6ZY3 - chains A and H of the 12 polymer chains in the assembly; structure by electron microscopy, 3.30 A resolution.

[Chain A]
Name: YrbD protein
From: Escherichia coli B185
UniProtKB: D6IEA5 (D6IEA5_ECOLX); numbering as in UniProt (aligned over 1-183)
Chain sequence (183 residues; numbered 1 to 183; the number before each row is that of its first residue):
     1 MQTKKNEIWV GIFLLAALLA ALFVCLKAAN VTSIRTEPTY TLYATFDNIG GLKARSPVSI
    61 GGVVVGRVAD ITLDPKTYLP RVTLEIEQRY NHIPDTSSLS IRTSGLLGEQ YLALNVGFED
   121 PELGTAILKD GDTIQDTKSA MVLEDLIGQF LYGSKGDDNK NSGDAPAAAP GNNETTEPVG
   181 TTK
Not modelled in the structure: 1, 34-35, 119-123, 153-183
From the paper describing this entry:
  - mutagenesis - L143E, I147E, Y152E: decreased growth in response to chlorpromazine
  - mutagenesis - I147E: decreased stability in response to SDS
  - mutagenesis - F150E: unchanged growth in response to cellular survivability

[Chain H]
Name: Uncharacterized protein
From: Escherichia coli 2.3916
UniProtKB: I2X585 (I2X585_ECOLX); numbering as in UniProt (aligned over 1-260)
Chain sequence (260 residues; each row starts with the number of its first residue):
     1 MLLNALASLG HKGIKTLRTF GRAGLMLFNA LVGKPEFRKH APLLVRQLYN VGVLSMLIIV
    61 VSGVFIGMVL GLQGYLVLTT YSAETSLGML VALSLLRELG PVVAALLFAG RAGSALTAEI
   121 GLMRATEQLS SMEMMAVDPL RRVISPRFWA GVISLPLLTV IFVAVGIWGG SLVGVSWKGI
   181 DSGFFWSAMQ NAVDWRMDLV NCLIKSVVFA ITVTWISLFN GYDAIPTSAG ISRATTRTVV
   241 HSSLAVLGLD FVLTALMFGN
Not modelled in the structure: 1, 260
From the paper describing this entry:
  - binding site for the ligand PEE: Leu70, Val77, Tyr81, Met89, Leu93, Glu98, Leu99
  - mutagenesis - E98R: decreased growth in response to chlorpromazine

[Interface between chain A and chain H]
Contacting residue pairs (30):
  Lys5(A) with Tyr49(H), hydrogen bond
  Glu7(A) with Val45(H)
  Trp9(A) with Tyr49(H), hydrophobic; Val53(H)
  Val10(A) with Val45(H)
  Phe13(A) with Gly52(H); Val53(H), hydrophobic; Met56(H), hydrophobic; Leu157(H), hydrophobic; Leu158(H), hydrophobic
  Leu14(A) with Leu157(H), hydrophobic
  Ala17(A) with Leu157(H)
  Ala20(A) with Val160(H); Ile161(H), hydrophobic; Ala164(H)
  Phe23(A) with Ala164(H), hydrophobic; Ile167(H), hydrophobic; Trp186(H), hydrophobic
  Val24(A) with Leu199(H), hydrophobic
  Leu26(A) with Gln190(H)
  Lys27(A) with Trp186(H); Met189(H); Gln190(H)
  Ala28(A) with Met189(H); Gln190(H)
  Ala29(A) with Met189(H); Gln190(H); Val193(H); Asp194(H)
  Asn30(A) with Leu199(H)
Interface residues without a listed pair, chain A (18 interface residues in all): Asn6, Ala16, Val31
Interface residues without a listed pair, chain H (21 interface residues in all): Leu48, Ser154, Val163, Trp195

[In short]
18 residues of chain A and 21 residues of chain H are in contact, with 1 hydrogen bond. The hydrogen-bonded
pair is Lys5(A)-Tyr49(H). From the paper: a binding site for the ligand PEE at Leu70(H), Val77(H) and Tyr81(H)
among others; L143E, I147E and Y152E of chain A reduce growth in response to chlorpromazine; 5 substitutions
were tested in all.
Here chain A is YrbD protein (Escherichia coli B185) and chain H is Uncharacterized protein (Escherichia coli
2.3916). Entry 6ZY3 (Cryo-EM structure of MlaFEDB in complex with phospholipid) was determined by electron
microscopy (same publication as 6ZY2, 6ZY4 and 6ZY9).
